PDB entry 5JQT | X-ray diffraction, 1.36 A resolution | chain A

# Chain A
Molecule: Carbonic anhydrase 2
From: Homo sapiens
Notes: EC 4.2.1.1
UniProtKB: P00918 (CAH2_HUMAN); the author numbering skips numbers that UniProt does not, so the offset changes along the chain: 1-125 = UniProt 1-125; 127-261 = UniProt 126-260
Amino-acid sequence (262 residues; numbered -1 to 261; 1 number in that range is skipped by the numbering (no residue carries it; nothing is unmodelled there); the number before each row is that of its first residue; numbers below 1 keep their minus sign (Met-1 is residue -1)):
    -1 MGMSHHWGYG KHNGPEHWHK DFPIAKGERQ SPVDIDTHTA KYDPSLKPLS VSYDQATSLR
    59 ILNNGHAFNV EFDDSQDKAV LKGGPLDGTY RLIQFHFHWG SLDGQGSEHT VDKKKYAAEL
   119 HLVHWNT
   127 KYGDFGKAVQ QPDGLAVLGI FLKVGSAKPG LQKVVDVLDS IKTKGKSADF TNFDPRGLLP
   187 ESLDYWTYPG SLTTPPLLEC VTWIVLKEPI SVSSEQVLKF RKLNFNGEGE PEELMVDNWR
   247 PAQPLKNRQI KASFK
Disordered / not traced: -1 to 0
Differences from the reference sequence: initiating methionine (-1); expression tag (0)
Covalent attachments: 1,1-dihydroxy-1,3-dihydro-2,1-benzoxaborol-1-ium (6M4) linked to His3, His4, His10
Metal / ion sites: Zn2+: His94, His96, His119 (together with 6M4); 4-(hydroxymercury)benzoic acid Hg: Val135, Gln137, Cys206
Residues lining bound ligands:
  - 6M4 (1,1-dihydroxy-1,3-dihydro-2,1-benzoxaborol-1-ium), molecule 1: Trp5, Gly6, Tyr7, Asn11, Gly63, Phe231, Asn232, Glu239
  - 6M4, molecule 2: Gly8, Lys9, Asn11
  - 6M4, molecule 3: Gln92, His94, His96, Glu106, His119, Val121, Phe131, Leu141, Val143, Leu198, Thr199, Thr200, Trp209
  - 2,1-benzoxaborol-1(3H)-ol (6M9): Trp5, Asn11, His15, Lys18, Asp19
  - 4-(hydroxymercury)benzoic acid (HGB): Val135, Gln136, Gln137, Pro138, Leu204, Glu205, Cys206

# In short
Bound to chain A: compound 6M4, 4-(hydroxymercury)benzoic acid and 2,1-benzoxaborol-1(3H)-ol. Covalently
linked compound 6M4: at His3, His4 and His10. His94, His96 and His119 coordinate Zn2+. Val135, Gln137 and
Cys206 form the 4-(hydroxymercury)benzoic acid Hg site.
Chain A is Carbonic anhydrase 2 (Homo sapiens); the structure, Crystal structure of human carbonic anhydrase
II in complex with Benzoxaborole at pH 7.4, was determined by X-ray diffraction, deposited together with 5JQ0
and 5LMD.
